PDB entry 5S55 | X-ray diffraction, 2.30 A resolution | chains D and E of the 6 polymer chains in the assembly

# Chain D
Name: Tubulin beta-2B chain
From: Bos taurus
Reference sequence: Q6B856 (TBB2B_BOVIN); the author numbering skips numbers that UniProt does not, so the offset changes along the chain: 1-42 = UniProt 1-42; 45-360 = UniProt 43-358; 369-455 = UniProt 359-445
Chain sequence (445 residues; row label = number of the first residue in the row; note: 10 numbers in that range are skipped by the numbering (no residue carries them; nothing is unmodelled there)):
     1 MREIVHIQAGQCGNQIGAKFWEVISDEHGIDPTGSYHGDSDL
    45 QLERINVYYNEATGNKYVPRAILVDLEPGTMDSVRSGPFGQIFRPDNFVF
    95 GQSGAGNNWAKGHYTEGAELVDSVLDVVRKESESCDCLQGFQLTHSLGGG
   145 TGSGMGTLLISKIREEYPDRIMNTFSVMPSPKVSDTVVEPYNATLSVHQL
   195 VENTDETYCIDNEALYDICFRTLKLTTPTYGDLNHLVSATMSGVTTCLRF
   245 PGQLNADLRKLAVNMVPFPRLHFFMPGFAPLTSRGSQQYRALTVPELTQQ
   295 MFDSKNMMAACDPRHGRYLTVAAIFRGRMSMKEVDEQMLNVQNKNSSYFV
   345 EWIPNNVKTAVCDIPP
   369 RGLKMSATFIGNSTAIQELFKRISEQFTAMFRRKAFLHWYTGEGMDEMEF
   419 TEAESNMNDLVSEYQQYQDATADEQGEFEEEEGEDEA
Disordered / not traced: 281-285, 442-455
Bound ions: Mg2+: Gln11 (together with GDP)
Small-molecule neighbours:
  - GDP (guanosine-5'-diphosphate): Gly10, Gln11, Cys12, Gln15, Ile16, Ala99, Asn101, Ser140, Gly142, Gly143, Gly144, Thr145, Gly146, Val171, Pro173, Val177, Ser178, Glu183, Asn206, Leu209, Tyr224, Leu227, Asn228
  - WZP (2-methyl-1-[4-(propan-2-yl)piperazin-1-yl]propan-1-one): Arg158, Pro162, Asp163, Arg164, Ile165, Met166, Glu196, Asn197, Asp199, Arg253
UniProt features mapped onto this chain:
  - motif: Met1 to Ile4 (MREI motif)
  - binding site (GTP): Gln11, Glu71, Ser140, Gly144, Thr145, Gly146, Asn206, Asn228
  - binding site (Mg(2+)): Glu71
  - modified residue: Ser40 (Phosphoserine), Thr57 (Phosphothreonine), Lys60 (N6-acetyllysine), Ser174 (Phosphoserine), Thr287 (Phosphothreonine), Thr292 (Phosphothreonine), Arg320 (Omega-N-methylarginine), Glu448 (5-glutamyl polyglutamate)
  - cross-link (Glycyl lysine isopeptide (Lys-Gly)): Lys60 (interchain with G-Cter in ubiquitin), Lys326 (interchain with G-Cter in ubiquitin)
What the authors report for this chain:
  - binding site for WZP: Asp199

# Chain E
Name: Stathmin-4
From: Rattus norvegicus
Reference sequence: P63043 (STMN4_RAT); residues 5-145 here correspond to UniProt positions 49-189 (UniProt number = residue number + 44)
Chain sequence (143 residues; row label = number of the first residue in the row):
     3 MADMEVIELNKCTSGQSFEVILKPPSFDGVPEFNASLPRRRDPSLEEIQK
    53 KLEAAEERRKYQEAELLKHLAEKREHEREVIQKAIEENNNFIKMAKEKLA
   103 QKMESNKENREAHLAAMLERLQEKDKHAEEVRKNKELKEEASR
Disordered / not traced: 3-5, 29-43, 144-145
Construct notes: initiating methionine (3); expression tag (4)
Small-molecule neighbours: WZP (2-methyl-1-[4-(propan-2-yl)piperazin-1-yl]propan-1-one): Arg112, Leu116, Met119
UniProt features mapped onto this chain:
  - modified residue: Ser46 (Phosphoserine)

# Chain D / chain E interface
Residue-residue contacts (26):
  Tyr108(D) - His129(E)  hydrogen bond
  Tyr108(D) - Ala130(E)  hydrophobic
  Tyr108(D) - Val133(E)  hydrophobic
  Tyr108(D) - Arg134(E)  hydrogen bond (backbone-side chain)
  Thr109(D) - Lys137(E)
  Ala112(D) - Arg134(E)
  Ser155(D) - Leu123(E)
  Ser155(D) - Lys126(E)
  Lys156(D) - Asp127(E)  salt bridge
  Arg158(D) - Met119(E)
  Arg158(D) - Leu123(E)
  Glu159(D) - Leu120(E)
  Glu159(D) - Leu123(E)
  Glu159(D) - Asp127(E)
  Pro162(D) - Met119(E)
  Asp163(D) - Arg112(E)  salt bridge
  Gln193(D) - Lys126(E)  hydrogen bond
  Thr409(D) - Lys140(E)  hydrogen bond (backbone-side chain)
  Gly410(D) - Lys137(E)
  Gly410(D) - Lys140(E)
  Glu411(D) - Val133(E)
  Glu411(D) - Lys137(E)  salt bridge
  Gly412(D) - Val133(E)
  Gly412(D) - Asn136(E)
  Met413(D) - Val133(E)
  Glu417(D) - His129(E)  salt bridge
Other interface residues (no listed pair), chain D (18 interface residues in all): Glu113, Asn197
Other interface residues (no listed pair), chain E (15 interface residues in all): Leu116, Gln124

# Summary
18 residues of chain D face 15 of chain E across their interface, with 4 hydrogen bonds and 4 salt bridges.
Polar contacts include Lys156(D)-Asp127(E), Asp163(D)-Arg112(E) and Glu411(D)-Lys137(E). Compound WZP is bound
between chain D and chain E. Ligands of chain D: GDP. From the paper: a binding site for WZP at Asp199(D).
Chain D is Tubulin beta-2B chain (Bos taurus) and chain E is Stathmin-4 (Rattus norvegicus); the structure,
Tubulin-Z106307058-complex, was determined by X-ray diffraction (same publication as 5S4L, 5S4M, 5S4N, 5S4O,
5S4P, 5S4Q and 52 further entries).
